Entry 2VCW (X-ray diffraction, 1.95 A resolution); this record covers chains A and B.

[Chain A (and B)]
Protein: Glutathione-requiring prostaglandin D synthase
From: Homo sapiens
Notes: EC 5.3.99.2; chain B of this document is another copy of the same molecule, construct and numbering; everything in this record applies to it too
UniProtKB: O60760 (PTGD2_HUMAN); residue numbers follow UniProt; this construct covers 1-199
Sequence (199 residues; row label = number of the first residue in the row):
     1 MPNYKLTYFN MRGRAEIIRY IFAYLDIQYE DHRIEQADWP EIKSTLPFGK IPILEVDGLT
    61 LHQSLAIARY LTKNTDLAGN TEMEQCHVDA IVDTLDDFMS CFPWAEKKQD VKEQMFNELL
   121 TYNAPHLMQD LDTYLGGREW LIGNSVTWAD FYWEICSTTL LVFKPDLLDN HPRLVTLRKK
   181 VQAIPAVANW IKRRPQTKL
Not modelled in the structure: 1
Ligand contacts: glutathione (GSH): Tyr-8, Phe-9, Arg-14, Trp-39, Lys-43, Gly-49, Lys-50, Ile-51, Pro-52, Gln-63, Ser-64
Swiss-Prot annotation at these positions:
  - binding site (glutathione): Tyr-8, Arg-14, Trp-39, Gly-49 to Ile-51, Gln-63, Ser-64
  - mutagenesis: Asp-93 (D93N: Loss of activation by calcium or magnesium ions), Asp-96 (D96N: Increases PGD2 synthesis. Loss of activation by calcium or magnesium ions), Asp-97 (D97N: Reduces PGD2 synthesis by 99%. Loss of activation by calcium or magnesium ions)

[Interface between chain A and chain B]
Residue-residue contacts (55):
  Pro-47(A) / Asp-130(B)
  Phe-48(A) / Ile-91(B)  hydrophobic
  Phe-48(A) / Thr-94(B)
  Phe-48(A) / Asp-130(B)
  Phe-48(A) / Tyr-134(B)  hydrophobic
  Leu-59(A) / Met-83(B)  hydrophobic
  Thr-60(A) / His-87(B)
  Leu-61(A) / Met-83(B)  hydrophobic
  Leu-61(A) / Cys-86(B)  hydrophobic
  Leu-61(A) / His-87(B)
  His-62(A) / Ala-90(B)
  His-62(A) / Thr-94(B)
  Gln-63(A) / Ala-90(B)
  Gln-63(A) / Asp-93(B)
  Gln-63(A) / Thr-94(B)  hydrogen bond
  Gln-63(A) / Asp-97(B)  hydrogen bond
  Ala-66(A) / Cys-86(B)
  Ala-66(A) / Asp-89(B)
  Ala-66(A) / Ala-90(B)
  Ala-66(A) / Asp-93(B)
  Arg-69(A) / Arg-69(B)
  Arg-69(A) / Asp-89(B)  salt bridge
  Tyr-70(A) / Glu-82(B)
  Tyr-70(A) / Met-83(B)
  Tyr-70(A) / Cys-86(B)  hydrophobic
  Lys-73(A) / Gln-85(B)
  Asn-74(A) / Glu-82(B)
  Glu-82(A) / Tyr-70(B)
  Glu-82(A) / Lys-73(B)
  Glu-82(A) / Asn-74(B)
  Met-83(A) / Leu-59(B)  hydrophobic
  Met-83(A) / Leu-61(B)  hydrophobic
  Met-83(A) / Tyr-70(B)
  Gln-85(A) / Lys-73(B)  hydrogen bond
  Cys-86(A) / Leu-61(B)  hydrophobic
  Cys-86(A) / Ala-66(B)
  Cys-86(A) / Tyr-70(B)  hydrophobic
  His-87(A) / Leu-59(B)
  His-87(A) / Leu-61(B)
  Asp-89(A) / Ala-66(B)
  Asp-89(A) / Arg-69(B)
  Ala-90(A) / His-62(B)
  Ala-90(A) / Gln-63(B)
  Ala-90(A) / Ala-66(B)
  Ile-91(A) / Phe-48(B)  hydrophobic
  Asp-93(A) / Gln-63(B)
  Asp-93(A) / Ala-66(B)
  Thr-94(A) / Phe-48(B)
  Thr-94(A) / His-62(B)
  Thr-94(A) / Gln-63(B)  hydrogen bond
  Asp-97(A) / Gln-63(B)  hydrogen bond
  Asp-130(A) / Pro-47(B)
  Asp-130(A) / Phe-48(B)
  Leu-131(A) / Phe-48(B)  hydrophobic
  Tyr-134(A) / Phe-48(B)  hydrophobic
Also at the interface, not in a pair above, chain A (29 interface residues in all): Val-56, Leu-65, Ile-67
Also at the interface, not in a pair above, chain B (28 interface residues in all): Val-56, Leu-65, Ile-67, Leu-131

[Overview]
29 residues of chain A and 28 residues of chain B are in contact; the contacts include 5 hydrogen bonds and 1
salt bridge. Among the polar pairs are Arg-69(A)/Asp-89(B), Gln-63(A)/Thr-94(B) and Gln-63(A)/Asp-97(B). Chain
A binds glutathione.
Both chains are Glutathione-requiring prostaglandin D synthase (Homo sapiens). Entry 2VCW (Complex structure
of prostaglandin D2 synthase at 1.95A) was determined by X-ray diffraction, deposited together with 2VCQ,
2VCX, 2VCZ, 2VD0 and 2VD1.
